Entry 7OY8 (electron microscopy, 2.50 A resolution); this record covers chains G and Q of the 35 polymer chains in the assembly.

Chain G:
Molecule: Antenna complex, alpha/beta subunit
Source organism: Rhodospirillum rubrum (strain ATCC 11170 / ATH 1.1.1 / DSM 467 / LMG 4362 / NCIMB 8255 / S1)
Reference sequence: Q2RQ24 (Q2RQ24_RHORT); residues 1-50 here = UniProt positions 1-50
Amino-acid sequence (50 residues; numbered 1 to 50; the number before each row is that of its first residue):
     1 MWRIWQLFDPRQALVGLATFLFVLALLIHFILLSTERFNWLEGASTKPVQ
Unresolved in the structure: 48-50
Modified / non-standard residues: Met-1 (N-formylmethionine; FME)
Small-molecule neighbours:
  - Trans-Geranyl BACTERIOCHLOROPHYLL A (07D), molecule 1: Ile-4, Trp-5, Phe-8, Ala-13, Leu-17, Ile-28
  - Trans-Geranyl BACTERIOCHLOROPHYLL A (07D), molecule 2: Ala-18, Thr-19, Leu-21, Phe-22, Ala-25, His-29, Leu-32, Phe-38, Trp-40
  - Trans-Geranyl BACTERIOCHLOROPHYLL A (07D), molecule 3: Thr-19, Phe-20, Val-23
  - Trans-Geranyl BACTERIOCHLOROPHYLL A (07D), molecule 4: Leu-21, Leu-24, Ala-25, Ile-28, His-29, Leu-32, Phe-38
  - spirilloxanthin (CRT), molecule 1: Met-1, Arg-3, Ile-4, Leu-7
  - spirilloxanthin (CRT), molecule 2: Pro-10, Leu-14, Leu-17, Phe-20, Leu-21, Leu-24, Leu-27, Ile-28, Ile-31
  - spirilloxanthin (CRT), molecule 3: Phe-22, Ala-25, Leu-26, His-29, Phe-30, Leu-33, Trp-40
  - phosphatidylglycerol (PGW; (1R)-2-{[(S)-{[(2S)-2,3-dihydroxypropyl]oxy}(hydroxy)phosphoryl]oxy}-1-[(hexadecanoyloxy)methyl]ethyl (9Z)-octadec-9-enoate): Leu-14, Val-15, Leu-17, Ala-18, Thr-19
What the authors report for this chain:
  - binding site for Trans-Geranyl BACTERIOCHLOROPHYLL A: Gly-16, His-29, Trp-40
  - binding site for spirilloxanthin: Arg-3 to Phe-8, Leu-26 to Leu-33

Chain Q:
Molecule: Light-harvesting protein B-870 beta chain
Source organism: Rhodospirillum rubrum (strain ATCC 11170 / ATH 1.1.1 / DSM 467 / LMG 4362 / NCIMB 8255 / S1)
Reference sequence: Q2RQ23 (LHB_RHORT); residues 3-56 here = UniProt positions 3-56
Amino-acid sequence (54 residues; each row starts with the number of its first residue):
     3 EVKQESLSGITEGEAKEFHKIFTSSILVFFGVAAFAHLLVWIWRPWVPGP
    53 NGYS
Unresolved in the structure: 3-8, 56
Small-molecule neighbours:
  - Trans-Geranyl BACTERIOCHLOROPHYLL A (07D), molecule 1: Phe-31, Val-34, Ala-35, Ala-38, His-39, Val-42, Trp-45
  - Trans-Geranyl BACTERIOCHLOROPHYLL A (07D), molecule 2: Phe-31, Phe-32, Ala-35, His-39, Val-42, Trp-48, Val-49
  - Trans-Geranyl BACTERIOCHLOROPHYLL A (07D), molecule 3: Val-34, Ala-38, Leu-41, Val-42, Trp-45
  - spirilloxanthin (CRT): Glu-16, Glu-19, Phe-20, Ile-23, Phe-24, Ser-27, Ile-28, Phe-31, Phe-32
UniProt features mapped onto this chain:
  - binding site (a bacteriochlorophyll): His-21, His-39
What the authors report for this chain:
  - binding site for Trans-Geranyl BACTERIOCHLOROPHYLL A: His-39, Trp-48

Chain G / chain Q interface:
Pairs across the interface - 30 pairs, chain G then chain Q:
  Met-1(G) / His-21(Q)
  Trp-2(G) / Glu-14(Q)
  Trp-2(G) / Ala-17(Q)
  Trp-2(G) / Lys-18(Q)
  Trp-2(G) / His-21(Q)
  Trp-5(G) / Ser-10(Q)
  Trp-5(G) / Ile-12(Q)
  Trp-5(G) / Ala-17(Q)
  Trp-5(G) / Phe-20(Q)
  Trp-5(G) / His-21(Q)  hydrogen bond
  Trp-5(G) / Phe-24(Q)  hydrophobic
  Gln-6(G) / Leu-9(Q)  hydrogen bond (backbone-backbone)
  Gln-6(G) / Ser-10(Q)  hydrogen bond (backbone-backbone)
  Gln-6(G) / Glu-14(Q)
  Leu-7(G) / Leu-9(Q)  hydrophobic
  Leu-7(G) / Ser-10(Q)
  Phe-8(G) / Ser-10(Q)  hydrogen bond (backbone-side chain)
  Asp-9(G) / Ser-10(Q)  hydrogen bond (backbone-side chain)
  Pro-10(G) / Phe-20(Q)  hydrophobic
  Leu-14(G) / Phe-20(Q)  hydrophobic
  Leu-17(G) / Phe-24(Q)  hydrophobic
  Arg-37(G) / Arg-46(Q)  hydrogen bond (backbone-side chain)
  Arg-37(G) / Pro-47(Q)  hydrogen bond (side chain-backbone)
  Arg-37(G) / Tyr-55(Q)
  Phe-38(G) / Arg-46(Q)
  Phe-38(G) / Pro-47(Q)
  Phe-38(G) / Trp-48(Q)  hydrophobic
  Ala-44(G) / Arg-46(Q)  hydrogen bond (backbone-side chain)
  Thr-46(G) / Arg-46(Q)
  Lys-47(G) / Tyr-55(Q)
Also at the interface, not in a pair above, chain G (18 interface residues in all): Leu-21, Glu-36, Trp-40
Also at the interface, not in a pair above, chain Q (16 interface residues in all): Thr-13, Phe-31, Trp-45

In short:
18 residues of chain G face 16 of chain Q across their interface, with 8 hydrogen bonds. Polar contacts
include Trp-5(G)/His-21(Q), Phe-8(G)/Ser-10(Q) and Asp-9(G)/Ser-10(Q). From the paper: a binding site for
Trans-Geranyl BACTERIOCHLOROPHYLL A at Gly-16(G), His-29(G) and His-39(Q) among others; a binding site for
spirilloxanthin at Arg-3(G) and Leu-26(G).
Here chain G is Antenna complex, alpha/beta subunit and chain Q is Light-harvesting protein B-870 beta chain,
both from Rhodospirillum rubrum (strain ATCC 11170 / ATH 1.1.1 / DSM 467 / LMG 4362 / NCIMB 8255 / S1). Entry
7OY8 (Cryo-EM structure of the Rhodospirillum rubrum RC-LH1 complex) was determined by electron microscopy.
